Entry 2D31 (X-ray diffraction, 3.20 A resolution); this record covers chains A and B of the 3 polymer chains in the assembly.

== Chain A ==
Molecule: HLA class I histocompatibility antigen, alpha chain G
Organism: Homo sapiens
UniProt: P17693 (HLAG_HUMAN); residues 1-276 here correspond to UniProt positions 25-300 (UniProt number = residue number + 24)
Sequence (276 residues; row label = number of the first residue in the row):
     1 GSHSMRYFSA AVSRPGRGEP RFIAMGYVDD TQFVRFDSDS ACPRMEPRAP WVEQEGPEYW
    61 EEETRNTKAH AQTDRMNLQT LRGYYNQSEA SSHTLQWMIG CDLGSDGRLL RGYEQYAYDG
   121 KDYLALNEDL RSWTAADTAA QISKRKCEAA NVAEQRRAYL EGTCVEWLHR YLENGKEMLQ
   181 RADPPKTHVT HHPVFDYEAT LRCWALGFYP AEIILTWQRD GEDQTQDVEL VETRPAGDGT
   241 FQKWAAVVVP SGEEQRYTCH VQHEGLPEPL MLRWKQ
Unresolved in the structure: 196-198, 266-267, 275-276
Cystine bridges: Cys-101/Cys-164, Cys-203/Cys-259
UniProt features mapped onto this chain:
  - region: Lys-275, Gln-276 (Connecting peptide)
  - binding site (a peptide antigen): Tyr-7, His-70, Asn-77, Tyr-84, Ser-143, Lys-146, Gln-155, Arg-156, Tyr-159, Tyr-171
  - glycosylation: Asn-86 (N-linked (GlcNAc...) asparagine)

== Chain B ==
Molecule: Beta-2-microglobulin
Organism: Homo sapiens
UniProt: P61769 (B2MG_HUMAN); residues 1-99 here correspond to UniProt positions 21-119 (UniProt number = residue number + 20)
Sequence (100 residues; each row starts with the number of its first residue; numbering starts at 0):
     0 MIQRTPKIQV YSRHPAENGK SNFLNCYVSG FHPSDIEVDL LKNGERIEKV EHSDLSFSKD
    60 WSFYLLYYTE FTPTEKDEYA CRVNHVTLSQ PKIVKWDRDM
Unresolved in the structure: 0
Construct notes: initiating methionine (0)
Cystine bridges: Cys-25/Cys-80
UniProt features mapped onto this chain:
  - modified residue: Gln-2 (Pyrrolidone carboxylic acid)
  - glycosylation: Ile-1 (N-linked (Glc) (glycation) isoleucine), Lys-19 (N-linked (Glc) (glycation) lysine), Lys-41 (N-linked (Glc) (glycation) lysine), Lys-48 (N-linked (Glc) (glycation) lysine), Lys-58 (N-linked (Glc) (glycation) lysine), Lys-91 (N-linked (Glc) (glycation) lysine), Lys-94 (N-linked (Glc) (glycation) lysine)

== Interface between chain A and chain B ==
Pairs across the interface - 54 pairs, chain A then chain B:
  Phe-8(A) / Phe-56(B)
  Ser-9(A) / Phe-56(B)
  Ala-10(A) / Phe-56(B)  hydrophobic
  Ala-10(A) / Phe-62(B)  hydrophobic
  Val-12(A) / Ser-33(B)
  Ile-23(A) / Leu-54(B)
  Met-25(A) / Leu-54(B)
  Met-25(A) / Ser-55(B)
  Tyr-27(A) / Ser-55(B)  hydrogen bond
  Tyr-27(A) / Tyr-63(B)  hydrogen bond
  Gln-32(A) / Ser-55(B)
  Arg-35(A) / Asp-53(B)  salt bridge
  Arg-35(A) / Leu-54(B)  hydrogen bond (side chain-backbone)
  Arg-48(A) / Ser-52(B)
  Arg-48(A) / Asp-53(B)  salt bridge
  Thr-94(A) / His-31(B)
  Gln-96(A) / His-31(B)
  Gln-96(A) / Phe-56(B)
  Gln-96(A) / Trp-60(B)
  Gln-96(A) / Phe-62(B)
  Trp-97(A) / Phe-56(B)
  Trp-97(A) / Trp-60(B)
  Met-98(A) / Trp-60(B)  hydrophobic
  Gln-115(A) / Trp-60(B)
  Tyr-116(A) / Trp-60(B)
  Ala-117(A) / Trp-60(B)
  Asp-119(A) / Ile-1(B)
  Asp-119(A) / His-31(B)
  Gly-120(A) / His-31(B)  hydrogen bond (backbone-side chain)
  Gly-120(A) / Trp-60(B)
  Asp-122(A) / Trp-60(B)  hydrogen bond
  His-192(A) / Asp-98(B)  salt bridge
  Arg-202(A) / Asp-98(B)
  Arg-202(A) / Met-99(B)
  Trp-204(A) / Asp-98(B)
  Trp-204(A) / Met-99(B)
  Leu-206(A) / Pro-14(B)  hydrophobic
  Val-231(A) / Gln-8(B)
  Glu-232(A) / Lys-6(B)  salt bridge
  Glu-232(A) / Gln-8(B)
  Arg-234(A) / Gln-8(B)
  Arg-234(A) / Tyr-10(B)
  Arg-234(A) / Met-99(B)  hydrogen bond (side chain-backbone)
  Pro-235(A) / Tyr-10(B)  hydrogen bond (backbone-side chain)
  Pro-235(A) / Tyr-26(B)
  Pro-235(A) / Leu-65(B)  hydrophobic
  Ala-236(A) / Arg-12(B)
  Ala-236(A) / Asn-24(B)  hydrogen bond (backbone-side chain)
  Gly-237(A) / Arg-12(B)
  Asp-238(A) / Arg-12(B)
  Gln-242(A) / Tyr-10(B)
  Gln-242(A) / Ser-11(B)
  Gln-242(A) / Arg-12(B)  hydrogen bond (side chain-backbone)
  Trp-244(A) / Met-99(B)
Other interface residues (no listed pair), chain A (35 interface residues in all): Glu-229, Thr-233
Other interface residues (no listed pair), chain B (24 interface residues in all): Ser-57, Lys-58

== Overview ==
35 residues of chain A and 24 residues of chain B are in contact, with 9 hydrogen bonds and 4 salt bridges.
Polar pairs include Arg-35(A)/Asp-53(B), Arg-48(A)/Asp-53(B) and His-192(A)/Asp-98(B). Curated annotation
(UniProt) lists 10 peptide antigen-binding residues on chain A.
Here chain A is HLA class I histocompatibility antigen, alpha chain G and chain B is Beta-2-microglobulin,
both from Homo sapiens. Entry 2D31 (Crystal structure of disulfide-linked HLA-G dimer) was determined by X-ray
diffraction.
